Entry 9OIQ (X-ray diffraction, 2.66 A resolution); this record covers chains B and C of the 3 polymer chains in the assembly.

[Chain B]
Name: Elongin-C
Source organism: Homo sapiens
Reference sequence: Q15369 (ELOC_HUMAN); residue numbers follow UniProt; this construct covers 17-112
Amino-acid sequence (98 residues; each row starts with the number of its first residue):
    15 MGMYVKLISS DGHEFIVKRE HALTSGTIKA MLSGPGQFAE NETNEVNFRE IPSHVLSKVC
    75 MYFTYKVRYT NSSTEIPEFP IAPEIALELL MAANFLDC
Disordered / not traced: 15-16, 48-57
Sequence notes: initiating methionine (15); expression tag (16)
Modified residues: C112 (S-(dimethylarsenic)cysteine; CAS)

[Chain C]
Name: von Hippel-Lindau disease tumor suppressor
Source organism: Homo sapiens
Reference sequence: P40337 (VHL_HUMAN); residue numbers follow UniProt; this construct covers 54-213
Amino-acid sequence (180 residues; row label = number of the first residue in the row):
    34 MGSSHHHHHH SSGLVPRGSH MEAGRPRPVL RSVNSREPSQ VIFCNRSPRV VLPVWLNFDG
    94 EPQPYPTLPP GTGRRIHSYR GHLWLFRDAG THDGLLVNQT ELFVPSLNVD GQPIFANITL
   154 PVYTLKERCL QVVRSLVKPE NYRRLDIVRS LYEDLEDHPN VQKDLERLTQ ERIAHQRMGD
Disordered / not traced: 34-61, 203-213
Sequence notes: expression tag (34-53)
Curated features (UniProtKB/Swiss-Prot):
  - region: T157 to V166 (Interaction with Elongin BC complex)
  - natural variant: L63 (L63P: In PCC), R64 (R64P: In PCC), S65 (S65A: In PCC; S65L: In VHLD; S65W: In VHLD), V66 to Q73 (deletion: In VHLD), S68 (S68W: In PCC and VHLD), E70 (E70K: In VHLD), V74 (V74G: In VHLD), I75 (deletion: In VHLD), F76 (F76I: In VHLD; F76L: In VHLD; F76S: In VHLD; deletion: In VHLD), N78 (N78H: In VHLD; N78S: In VHLD; N78T: In VHLD), R79 (R79P: In VHLD), S80 (S80I: In VHLD; S80N: In PCC and VHLD; S80R: In VHLD), 64 further natural variant entries in UniProt
  - mutagenesis: Y98 (Y98N: No interaction with HIF1A. No HIF1A degradation)
What the authors report for this chain:
  - binding site for the ligand A1CBM: W88, Y98, Y112, H115, W117

[How chain B and chain C interact]
Contacting residue pairs - 36 pairs, chain B then chain C:
  Y76(B) with Y156(C), hydrogen bond (side chain-backbone); T157(C); L158(C), hydrogen bond (side chain-backbone)
  Y83(B) with V155(C)
  T84(B) with V155(C)
  S86(B) with Q132(C)
  S87(B) with Q132(C)
  E89(B) with R79(C); S80(C)
  I90(B) with L153(C); V155(C), hydrophobic
  E92(B) with P81(C); R82(C), salt bridge; L153(C); R161(C), salt bridge
  F93(B) with L158(C), hydrophobic; R161(C), hydrogen bond (backbone-side chain)
  I95(B) with R161(C)
  P97(B) with L169(C), hydrophobic
  A100(B) with V166(C), hydrophobic
  L101(B) with L178(C), hydrophobic
  L103(B) with L158(C), hydrophobic; C162(C), hydrophobic
  L104(B) with C162(C); L163(C), hydrophobic; V166(C), hydrophobic; L184(C), hydrophobic
  M105(B) with D179(C); I180(C), hydrophobic
  A107(B) with K159(C)
  N108(B) with K159(C), hydrogen bond; S183(C), hydrogen bond; L184(C)
  C112(B) with T157(C); L158(C), hydrogen bond (backbone-backbone); K159(C), hydrogen bond (backbone-backbone)
Other interface residues (no listed pair), chain B (23 interface residues in all): V73, Y79, K80, P91
Other interface residues (no listed pair), chain C (23 interface residues in all): V165, D187

[Overview]
The chain B/chain C interface involves 23 residues from each chain; the contacts include 7 hydrogen bonds and
2 salt bridges. Among the polar pairs are E92(B)-R82(C), E92(B)-R161(C) and Y76(B)-Y156(C). From UniProt: one
mutagenesis site on chain C. The paper reports a binding site for the ligand A1CBM at W88(C), Y98(C) and
Y112(C) among others.
Chain B is Elongin-C and chain C is von Hippel-Lindau disease tumor suppressor, both from Homo sapiens; the
structure, The von Hippel Lindau-ElonginB-ElonginC (VCB) complex with fragment 15, was determined by X-ray
diffraction, deposited together with 9OIM, 9OIN and 9OIO.
